Entry 7L4C (X-ray diffraction, 2.11 A resolution); this record covers chains A and B of the 3 polymer chains in the assembly.

Chain A:
Name: DNA (cytosine-5)-methyltransferase DRM2
Organism: Arabidopsis thaliana
Notes: EC 2.1.1.37
Reference sequence: Q9M548 (DRM2_ARATH); residue numbers follow UniProt; this construct covers 274-626
Chain sequence (353 residues; row label = number of the first residue in the row):
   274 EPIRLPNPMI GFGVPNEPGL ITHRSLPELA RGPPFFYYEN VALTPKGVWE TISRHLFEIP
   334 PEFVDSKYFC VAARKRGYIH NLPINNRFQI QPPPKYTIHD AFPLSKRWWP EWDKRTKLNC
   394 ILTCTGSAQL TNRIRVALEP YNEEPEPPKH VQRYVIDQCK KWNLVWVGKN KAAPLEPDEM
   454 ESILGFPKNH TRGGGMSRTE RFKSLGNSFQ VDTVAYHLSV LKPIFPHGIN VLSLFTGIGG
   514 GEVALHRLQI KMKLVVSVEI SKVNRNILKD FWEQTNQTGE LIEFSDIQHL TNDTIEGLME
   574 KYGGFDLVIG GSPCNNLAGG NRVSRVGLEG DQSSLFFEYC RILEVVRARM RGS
Small-molecule neighbours: S-adenosylhomocysteine (SAH): Asn480, Ser481, Phe482, Phe508, Thr509, Gly510, Ile511, Gly512, Gly513, Gly514, Val531, Glu532, Ile533, Ser534, Asn537, Ser558, Asp559, Ile560, Gln561, Gly584, Pro586, Leu608
UniProt features mapped onto this chain:
  - mutagenesis: Ser585 (S585A: Loss of function in maintaining non-CpG methylation), Cys587 (C587A: Loss of function in maintaining non-CpG methylation)
From the paper describing this entry:
  - catalytic residues: Cys587
  - binding site for the 18-nt DNA strand: Glu312, Asn392, Cys393, Thr396, Cys397, Lys433, Lys434, Gly479 to Ser481, Cys587, Arg595
  - conformationally variable residues (order/disorder transition): Gly584 to Arg598
  - binding site for the 18-nt DNA strand (chain B): Asn280, Leu316, Lys319, Ser400, Ala401, Gln402, Arg406, Trp435, Ser470 to Thr472, Gly592, Arg595
  - mutagenesis - C397G, S400G/Q402G: decreased catalytic activity
  - mutagenesis - C397A: unchanged catalytic activity
  - mutagenesis - C397H: decreased catalytic activity on CG, CHH, and CHG DNAs
  - mutagenesis - C397R: decreased catalytic activity on CHH DNA
  - mutagenesis - C397R: increased catalytic activity on CHG DNA
  - mutagenesis - R595A, R595G: abolished catalytic activity
  - mutagenesis - R595K: decreased catalytic activity on CHH, CHG, and CG DNA
  - specificity-determining residues: Arg595 (proposed by the authors, not directly observed)
  - mutagenesis - C397R, R595A, R595G, R595K: unchanged expression
  - mutagenesis - C397R: increased catalytic activity on CHG methylation
  - mutagenesis - C397H: decreased catalytic activity on CHG methylation

Chain B:
Molecule: 18-nt DNA strand
Sequence (18 nucleotides; each row starts with the number of its first residue):
     1 TAAATTAAGA TTAATAAT

Chain A / chain B interface:
Residue-residue contacts - 25 pairs, chain A then chain B:
  Leu278(A) - DA13(B)  sugar contact
  Leu278(A) - DA14(B)  phosphate contact
  Asn280(A) - DA14(B)  sugar contact
  Asn280(A) - DT15(B)  hydrogen bond to the phosphate
  Pro318(A) - DT12(B)  phosphate contact
  Lys319(A) - DT12(B)  hydrogen bond to the phosphate
  Lys319(A) - DA13(B)  salt bridge to the phosphate
  Ser400(A) - DT6(B)  phosphate contact
  Ser400(A) - DA7(B)  hydrogen bond to the phosphate
  Ala401(A) - DT6(B)  hydrogen bond to the phosphate
  Gln402(A) - DT6(B)  hydrogen bond to the phosphate
  Gln402(A) - DA7(B)  phosphate contact
  Arg406(A) - DA7(B)  salt bridge to the phosphate
  Trp435(A) - DA8(B)  base contact
  Ser470(A) - DA3(B)  phosphate contact
  Ser470(A) - DA4(B)  phosphate contact
  Arg471(A) - DA4(B)  hydrogen bond to the phosphate
  Thr472(A) - DA3(B)  sugar contact
  Thr472(A) - DA4(B)  hydrogen bond to the phosphate
  Gly592(A) - DG9(B)  hydrogen bond to the base
  Gly592(A) - DA10(B)  base contact
  Asn594(A) - DG9(B)  hydrogen bond to the base
  Arg595(A) - DA8(B)  base contact
  Arg595(A) - DG9(B)  hydrogen bond to the base
  Arg598(A) - DT11(B)  hydrogen bond to the sugar
Also at the interface, not in a pair above, chain A (21 interface residues in all): Leu316, Thr398, Gly468, Glu473, Gly593
Also at the interface, not in a pair above, chain B (13 interface residues in all): DT5

In short:
21 residues of chain A and 13 residues of chain B are in contact, with 11 hydrogen bonds and 2 salt bridges.
Among the polar pairs are Gly592(A)-DG9(B), Asn594(A)-DG9(B) and Arg595(A)-DG9(B). From the paper: the
catalytic residue Cys587(A); C397G and S400G/Q402G of chain A reduce catalytic activity; 8 substitutions were
tested in all.
Chain A is DNA (cytosine-5)-methyltransferase DRM2 (Arabidopsis thaliana) and chain B is an 18-nt DNA strand;
the structure, Crystal structure of the DRM2-CTT DNA complex, was determined by X-ray diffraction together
with 7L4F, 7L4H, 7L4K, 7L4M and 7L4N from the same study.
